Entry 1YHY (X-ray diffraction, 2.70 A resolution); this record covers chain A.

# Chain A
Protein: Acetolactate synthase
Organism: Arabidopsis thaliana
Notes: EC 2.2.1.6
UniProtKB: P17597 (ILVB_ARATH); residue numbers follow UniProt; this construct covers 86-667
Sequence (590 residues; numbered 86 to 675; the number before each row is that of its first residue):
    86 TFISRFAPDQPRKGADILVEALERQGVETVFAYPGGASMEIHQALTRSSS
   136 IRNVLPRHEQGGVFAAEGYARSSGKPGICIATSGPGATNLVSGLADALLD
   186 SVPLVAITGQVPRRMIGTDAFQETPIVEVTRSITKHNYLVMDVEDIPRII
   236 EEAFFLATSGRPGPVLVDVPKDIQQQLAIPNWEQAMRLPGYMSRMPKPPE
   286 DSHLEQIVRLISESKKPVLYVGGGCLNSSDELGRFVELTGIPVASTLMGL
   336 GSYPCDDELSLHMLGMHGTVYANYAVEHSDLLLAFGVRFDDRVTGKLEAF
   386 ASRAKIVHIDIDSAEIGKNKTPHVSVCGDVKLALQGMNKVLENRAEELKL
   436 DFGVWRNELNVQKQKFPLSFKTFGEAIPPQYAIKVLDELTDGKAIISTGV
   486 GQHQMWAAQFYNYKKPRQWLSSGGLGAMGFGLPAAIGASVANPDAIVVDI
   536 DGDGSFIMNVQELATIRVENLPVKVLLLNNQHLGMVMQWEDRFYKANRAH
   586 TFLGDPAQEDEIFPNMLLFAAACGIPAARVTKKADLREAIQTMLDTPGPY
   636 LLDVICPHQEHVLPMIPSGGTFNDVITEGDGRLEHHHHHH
Unresolved in the structure: 668-675
Modified positions: Cys340 (3-sulfinoalanine; CSD)
Construct notes: modified residue (340); expression tag (668-675)
Bound ions: Mg2+: Asp538, Asn565, His567 (together with ethyl dihydrogen diphosphate)
Ligand contacts:
  - metsulfuron methyl (1MM; methyl 2-[({[(4-methoxy-6-methyl-1,3,5-triazin-2-yl)amino]carbonyl}amino)sulfonyl]benzoate): Gly121, Ala122, Met124, Ser168, Gln195, Val196, Pro197, Met200, Ala205, Phe206, Gln207, Lys256, Met351, Asp376, Arg377, Met570, Val571, Trp574, Ser653
  - FAD (flavin-adenine dinucleotide): Leu184, Asp185, Phe206, Arg246, Gly307, Gly308, Gly309, Thr331, Leu332, Met333, Met348, Leu349, Gly350, Met351, His352, Gly353, Gly371, Val372, Arg373, Asp375, Arg377, Val378, Ile394, Asp395, Ile396, Asp397, Glu400, Gly413, Asp414, Val415, Val485, Gly486, Gln489, Met490, Ser507, Gly508, Gly509, Gly511
  - N-cyclohexyltaurine (NHE; 2-[N-cyclohexylamino]ethane sulfonic acid): Lys220, His221, Met226, Leu241, Arg272, Leu273, Pro274, Gly275, Tyr276
  - ethyl dihydrogen diphosphate (P22): Val485, Gly486, Gln487, His488, Met513, Gly537, Asp538, Gly539, Ser540, Asn565, His567, Leu568, Gly569, Met570, Val571, Leu588
Curated features (UniProtKB/Swiss-Prot):
  - binding site (thiamine diphosphate): Glu144, Gln207, Gln487, His488, Gly511 to Met513, Asp538 to Ser540, Asn565 to Met570
  - binding site (FAD): Ser186, Arg246, Gly308, Thr331, Leu332, Leu349 to His352, Gly371 to Asp375, Asp395, Ile396, Asp414, Val415, Gly508, Gly509
  - binding site ((R)-imazaquin): Lys220, Arg246
  - binding site (chlorimuron-ethyl): Lys256, Asp376, Arg377, Trp574, Ser653
  - binding site (Mg(2+)): Asp538, Asn565, His567
  - modified residue: Cys340 (Cysteine sulfinic acid (-SO2H))
From the paper describing this entry:
  - binding site for metsulfuron methyl: Pro197
  - mutagenesis - A122T, P197L, S653N: decreased binding to imidazolinones (citing earlier work)
  - mutagenesis - W574L: decreased binding to both classes of herbicide (citing earlier work)
  - mutagenesis - A122T, S653N: unchanged binding to sulfonylureas (citing earlier work)

# Summary
Ligands of chain A: metsulfuron methyl, N-cyclohexyltaurine, flavin-adenine dinucleotide and ethyl dihydrogen
diphosphate. Asp538, Asn565 and His567 coordinate Mg2+. From UniProt: 16 thiamine diphosphate-binding
residues, 20 FAD-binding residues, (R)-imazaquin-binding residues Lys220 and Arg246 and 5
chlorimuron-ethyl-binding residues. The paper reports a binding site for metsulfuron methyl at Pro197; A122T,
P197L and S653N reduce binding to imidazolinones.
Chain A is Acetolactate synthase (Arabidopsis thaliana); the structure, Crystal structure of Arabidopsis
thaliana Acetohydroxyacid synthase In Complex With A Sulfonylurea Herbicide, Metsulfuron methyl, was
determined by X-ray diffraction together with 1YHZ, 1YI0, 1YI1, 1Z8N and 1YBH from the same study.
